PDB entry 4RME | X-ray diffraction, 2.30 A resolution | chains A and B

Chain A:
Protein: Retinoic acid receptor RXR-alpha
Source organism: Homo sapiens
Notes: fragment: ligand binding domain 228-458
UniProt: P19793 (RXRA_HUMAN); residue numbers follow UniProt; this construct covers 228-462
Chain sequence (235 residues; row label = number of the first residue in the row):
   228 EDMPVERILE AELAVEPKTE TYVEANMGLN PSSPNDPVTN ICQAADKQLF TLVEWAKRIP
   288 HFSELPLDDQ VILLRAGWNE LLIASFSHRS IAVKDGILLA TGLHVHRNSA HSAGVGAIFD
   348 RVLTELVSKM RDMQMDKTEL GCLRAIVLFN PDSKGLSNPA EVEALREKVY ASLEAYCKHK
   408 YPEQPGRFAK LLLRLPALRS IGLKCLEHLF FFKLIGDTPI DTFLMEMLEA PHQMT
Unresolved in the structure: 245-261, 459-462
Ligand contacts: 9cUAB111 (3T2; (2E,4E,6Z,8E)-3,7-dimethyl-8-[2-(3-methylbutyl)-3-(propan-2-yl)cyclohex-2-en-1-ylidene]octa-2,4,6-trienoic acid): Val265, Ile268, Cys269, Ala271, Ala272, Gln275, Trp305, Asn306, Leu309, Ile310, Phe313, Arg316, Ile324, Leu326, Ala327, Val342, Ile345, Phe346, Val349, Cys432, His435, Leu436, Phe439
UniProt features mapped onto this chain:
  - region: Arg348 to Gly368 (Required for nuclear export)
  - binding site (9-cis-retinoate): Arg316, Ala327
  - binding site (all-trans-retinoate): Arg316, Ala327
  - modified residue (Phosphoserine): Ser259, Ser260
  - mutagenesis: Val280 (V280A: Abolished ubiquitination and degradation by UBR5), Glu352 to Thr462 (No impact on acetylation by EP300), Met357 to Met360 (Abolishes nuclear export), Leu418 to Leu430 (Abolishes nuclear localization), Glu434 (E434N/Q/K/A: As a heterodimer with NR1H4, impairs interaction with coactivator NCOA1. Impairs transcriptional activity)
What the authors report for this chain:
  - binding site for 9cUAB111: Phe313, Val342, Phe346, Val349, Phe439

Chain B:
Protein: Nuclear receptor coactivator 2
Notes: fragment: coactivator peptide residues 686-698
UniProt: Q15596 (NCOA2_HUMAN); residues 471-483 here correspond to UniProt positions 686-698 (UniProt number = residue number + 215)
Chain sequence (13 residues; row label = number of the first residue in the row):
   471 KHKILHRLLQ DSS
Unresolved in the structure: 482-483

Chain A / chain B interface:
Pairs across the interface (24; chain A residue first):
  Phe277(A) - Leu478(B)  hydrophobic
  Val280(A) - Leu475(B)  hydrophobic
  Val280(A) - Leu478(B)  hydrophobic
  Val280(A) - Leu479(B)  hydrophobic
  Lys284(A) - Leu478(B)  hydrogen bond (side chain-backbone)
  Lys284(A) - Leu479(B)  hydrogen bond (side chain-backbone)
  Lys284(A) - Asp481(B)  hydrogen bond (side chain-backbone)
  Leu294(A) - His476(B)
  Leu294(A) - Leu479(B)  hydrophobic
  Gln297(A) - Leu479(B)
  Val298(A) - Leu475(B)  hydrophobic
  Val298(A) - His476(B)
  Val298(A) - Leu479(B)  hydrophobic
  Leu301(A) - Leu479(B)  hydrophobic
  Arg302(A) - His472(B)  hydrogen bond
  Arg302(A) - Leu475(B)
  Thr449(A) - Ile474(B)
  Phe450(A) - Leu478(B)  hydrophobic
  Glu453(A) - His472(B)
  Glu453(A) - Lys473(B)  hydrogen bond (side chain-backbone)
  Glu453(A) - Ile474(B)  hydrogen bond (side chain-backbone)
  Glu453(A) - Leu475(B)  hydrogen bond (side chain-backbone)
  Glu456(A) - His472(B)  salt bridge
  Ala457(A) - His472(B)
Other interface residues (no listed pair), chain A (15 interface residues in all): Phe289, Pro458
Other interface residues (no listed pair), chain B (10 interface residues in all): Lys471, Gln480
Interface features reported in the paper:
  - interface residues, chain A: Lys284(A), Glu453(A)

Overview:
The interface between chain A and chain B involves 15 residues on one side and 10 on the other; the contacts
include 7 hydrogen bonds and 1 salt bridge. Polar contacts include Glu456(A)-His472(B), Lys284(A)-Leu478(B)
and Lys284(A)-Leu479(B). From the paper: a binding site for 9cUAB111 at Phe313(A), Val342(A) and Phe346(A)
among others; interface residues Lys284(A) and Glu453(A).
Chain A is Retinoic acid receptor RXR-alpha (Homo sapiens) and chain B is Nuclear receptor coactivator 2; the
structure, Crystal structure of human Retinoid X receptor alpha ligand binding domain complex with 9cUAB111
and coactivator ..., was determined by X-ray diffraction, deposited together with 4RMD, 4RFW and 4RMC.
